5NDC - chains B and C of the 3 polymer chains in the assembly; structure by X-ray diffraction, 2.30 A resolution.

Chain B:
Name: Cytochrome c oxidase subunit 2
From: Thermus thermophilus
Notes: EC 1.9.3.1
UniProtKB: Q5SJ80 (COX2_THET8); numbering as in UniProt (aligned over 1-168)
Sequence (168 residues; numbered 1 to 168; the number before each row is that of its first residue):
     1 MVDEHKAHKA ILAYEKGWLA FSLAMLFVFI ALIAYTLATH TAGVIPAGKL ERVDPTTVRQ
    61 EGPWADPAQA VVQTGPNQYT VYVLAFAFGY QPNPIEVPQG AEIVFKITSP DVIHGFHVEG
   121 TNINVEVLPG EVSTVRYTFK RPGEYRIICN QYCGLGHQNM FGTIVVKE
Not modelled in the structure: 1
Ion coordination: dinuclear copper ion: His114, Cys149, Gln151, Cys153, His157, Met160
Reported in the primary citation:
  - catalytic residues: Glu15

Chain C:
Name: Cytochrome c oxidase polypeptide IIA
From: Thermus thermophilus
UniProtKB: A0A1J1EEV7 (A0A1J1EEV7_THETH); residues 1-34 here correspond to UniProt positions 26-59 (UniProt number = residue number + 25)
Sequence (34 residues; each row starts with the number of its first residue):
     1 MEEKPKGALA VILVLTLTIL VFWLGVYAVF FARG
Not modelled in the structure: 1-3

How chain B and chain C interact:
Contacting residue pairs (24; chain B residue first):
  Tyr14(B) with Lys4(C), hydrogen bond; Pro5(C)
  Trp18(B) with Ile12(C), hydrophobic; Thr16(C)
  Phe21(B) with Thr16(C)
  Phe29(B) with Ile19(C), hydrophobic; Trp23(C)
  Leu32(B) with Trp23(C), hydrophobic; Tyr27(C), hydrogen bond (backbone-side chain)
  Tyr35(B) with Tyr27(C); Phe31(C), hydrophobic
  Thr36(B) with Tyr27(C); Phe30(C)
  His40(B) with Gly34(C), hydrogen bond (side chain-backbone)
  Thr41(B) with Phe30(C); Gly34(C)
  Gly120(B) with Arg33(C)
  Thr121(B) with Arg33(C)
  Asn122(B) with Phe30(C), hydrogen bond (side chain-backbone); Arg33(C), hydrogen bond (backbone-backbone); Gly34(C)
  Tyr137(B) with Arg33(C), hydrogen bond (side chain-backbone); Gly34(C)
  Lys140(B) with Gly34(C), hydrogen bond (side chain-backbone)
Other interface residues (no listed pair), chain B (18 interface residues in all): Ala10, Ile11, Met25, Ile33
Other interface residues (no listed pair), chain C (14 interface residues in all): Leu9, Leu15, Leu20

Overview:
The interface between chain B and chain C involves 18 residues on one side and 14 on the other; the contacts
include 7 hydrogen bonds. Polar contacts include Tyr14(B)-Lys4(C), Leu32(B)-Tyr27(C) and His40(B)-Gly34(C).
The dinuclear copper ion site is built by His114(B), Cys149(B), Gln151(B), Cys153(B), His157(B) and Met160(B).
The paper reports the catalytic residue Glu15(B).
Here chain B is Cytochrome c oxidase subunit 2 and chain C is Cytochrome c oxidase polypeptide IIA, both from
Thermus thermophilus. Entry 5NDC (Structure of ba3-type cytochrome c oxidase from Thermus thermophilus by
serial femtosecond crystallography) was determined by X-ray diffraction.
